Entry 7S4H (electron microscopy, 2.14 A resolution); this record covers chains J and K of the 9 polymer chains in the assembly.

Chain J:
Name: Particulate methane monooxygenase beta subunit
From: Methylococcus capsulatus str. Bath
Notes: EC 1.14.18.3
UniProtKB: Q607G3 (PMOA_METCA); numbering as in UniProt (aligned over 1-247)
Amino-acid sequence (247 residues; numbered 1 to 247; the number before each row is that of its first residue):
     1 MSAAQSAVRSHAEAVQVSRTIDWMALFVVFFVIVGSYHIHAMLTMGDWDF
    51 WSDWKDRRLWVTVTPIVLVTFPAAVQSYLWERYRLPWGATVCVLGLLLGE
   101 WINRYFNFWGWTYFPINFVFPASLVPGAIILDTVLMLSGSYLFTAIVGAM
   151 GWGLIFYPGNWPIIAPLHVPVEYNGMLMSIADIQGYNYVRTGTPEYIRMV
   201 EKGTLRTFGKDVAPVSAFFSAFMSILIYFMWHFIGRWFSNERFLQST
Not modelled in the structure: 1-6
Residues lining bound ligands:
  - 1,2-didecanoyl-sn-glycero-3-phosphocholine (P1O), molecule 1: Ser138, Gly139, Ser140, Phe143
  - 1,2-didecanoyl-sn-glycero-3-phosphocholine (P1O), molecule 2: Ser140, Leu142, Phe143, Ile146
  - 1,2-didecanoyl-sn-glycero-3-phosphocholine (P1O), molecule 3: Tyr141, Leu142, Phe229, His232, Phe233, Arg236
  - 1,2-didecanoyl-sn-glycero-3-phosphocholine (P1O), molecule 4: Trp237, Arg242, Phe243, Leu244, Gln245, Ser246, Thr247
  - diundecyl phosphatidyl choline (PLC), molecule 1: Thr44, Val67, Met199, Met223
  - diundecyl phosphatidyl choline (PLC), molecule 2: Trp48, Leu59, Val63, Ile66, Val67, Thr70, Met199, Phe219, Phe222, Met223, Leu226, Ile227
  - diundecyl phosphatidyl choline (PLC), molecule 3: Arg57, Ile130, Gly151, Leu154, Ile155, Tyr157, Pro158, Trp161, Ala213, Pro214, Ala217, Phe218
  - diundecyl phosphatidyl choline (PLC), molecule 4: Gly209, Lys210, Asp211, Pro214, Val215, Phe218
  - diundecyl phosphatidyl choline (PLC), molecule 5: Lys210, Pro214, Phe218

Chain K:
Name: Ammonia monooxygenase/methane monooxygenase, subunit C family protein
From: Methylococcus capsulatus str. Bath
Notes: EC 1.14.13.25
UniProtKB: Q603F1 (Q603F1_METCA); residues 30-289 here correspond to UniProt positions 1-260 (UniProt number = residue number - 29)
Amino-acid sequence (260 residues; row label = number of the first residue in the row):
    30 MAATTIGGAAAAEAPLLDKKWLTFALAIYTVFYLWVRWYEGVYGWSAGLD
    80 SFAPEFETYWMNFLYTEIVLEIVTASILWGYLWKTRDRNLAALTPREELR
   130 RNFTHLVWLVAYAWAIYWGASYFTEQDGTWHQTIVRDTDFTPSHIIEFYL
   180 SYPIYIITGFAAFIYAKTRLPFFAKGISLPYLVLVVGPFMILPNVGLNEW
   230 GHTFWFMEELFVAPLHYGFVIFGWLALAVMGTLTQTFYSFAQGGLGQSLC
   280 EAVDEGLIAK
Not modelled in the structure: 30-44, 281-289
Bound ions: Cu ion: Asn227, His231
Residues lining bound ligands:
  - 1,2-dihexanoyl-sn-glycero-3-phosphocholine (HXG), molecule 1: Leu63, Arg66, Trp67, Trp143, Tyr146, Trp147, Tyr151
  - 1,2-dihexanoyl-sn-glycero-3-phosphocholine (HXG), molecule 2: Trp234, Phe235, Met236, Glu237, Pro243, Tyr246
  - 1,2-didecanoyl-sn-glycero-3-phosphocholine (P1O), molecule 1: Trp50, Phe53, Ala54, Ile57, Tyr58, Leu107, Tyr110, Leu111, Thr114, Arg130, Thr133, Val136, Trp137, Ala140, Ile183, Ile186, Thr187, Tyr194, Arg198
  - 1,2-didecanoyl-sn-glycero-3-phosphocholine (P1O), molecule 2: Ser105, Trp108, Gly109, Trp112, Phe189, Phe192, Ile193, Lys196, Ile206, Leu211, Phe218
  - 1,2-didecanoyl-sn-glycero-3-phosphocholine (P1O), molecule 3: Leu208, Leu211, Val212, Val215, Leu254
  - diundecyl phosphatidyl choline (PLC), molecule 1: Ile57, Val60, Phe61, Trp64, Trp67, Tyr68, Tyr72, Tyr88, Asn91, Phe92, Thr95, Glu96, Leu99, Glu100, Thr103, Leu179, Ile183, Ile186
  - diundecyl phosphatidyl choline (PLC), molecule 2: Ser80, Phe81, Phe85, Met90, Leu93, Tyr94, Ile97, Val98, Thr167, Asp168, Phe169, Tyr178, Leu221, Pro222, Val224, Gly225, Glu228
  - diundecyl phosphatidyl choline (PLC), molecule 3: Ile97, Glu100, Phe169, Tyr178, Pro182
  - diundecyl phosphatidyl choline (PLC), molecule 4: Leu226, Trp229, Phe233, Trp234, Gly247
  - diundecyl phosphatidyl choline (PLC), molecule 5: Phe235, Glu237, Leu239, Val241, Pro243, Tyr246, Val249, Ile250, Trp253

How chain J and chain K interact:
Residue-residue contacts - 155 pairs, chain J then chain K:
  Ala7(J) - Pro124(K)
  Ala7(J) - Arg125(K)  hydrogen bond (backbone-side chain)
  Ala7(J) - Gly272(K)
  Ala7(J) - Gly273(K)
  Val8(J) - Gly273(K)
  Val8(J) - Gly275(K)
  Arg9(J) - Arg125(K)
  Ser10(J) - Gln276(K)
  His11(J) - Gln276(K)
  His11(J) - Ser277(K)  hydrogen bond
  Glu13(J) - Arg125(K)  salt bridge
  Ala14(J) - Gln276(K)
  Ala14(J) - Ser277(K)
  Val15(J) - Ser277(K)
  Val17(J) - Leu46(K)  hydrophobic
  Val17(J) - Phe132(K)  hydrophobic
  Ser18(J) - Leu278(K)
  Thr20(J) - Phe132(K)
  Ile21(J) - Phe132(K)  hydrophobic
  Ile21(J) - Phe266(K)  hydrophobic
  Ile21(J) - Phe269(K)  hydrophobic
  Met24(J) - Asp47(K)
  Met24(J) - Leu135(K)  hydrophobic
  Met24(J) - Val136(K)  hydrophobic
  Met24(J) - Val139(K)
  Ala25(J) - Phe266(K)  hydrophobic
  Phe27(J) - Leu55(K)  hydrophobic
  Phe27(J) - Val139(K)  hydrophobic
  Phe27(J) - Trp143(K)  hydrophobic
  Val28(J) - Leu138(K)
  Val28(J) - Val139(K)
  Val28(J) - Ala142(K)
  Val28(J) - Val258(K)  hydrophobic
  Val28(J) - Leu262(K)  hydrophobic
  Val29(J) - Leu262(K)  hydrophobic
  Phe31(J) - Ala142(K)
  Phe31(J) - Trp143(K)  hydrophobic
  Phe31(J) - Tyr146(K)  hydrophobic
  Val32(J) - Ala142(K)  hydrophobic
  Val32(J) - Ala255(K)
  Val32(J) - Val258(K)  hydrophobic
  Ile33(J) - Leu256(K)  hydrophobic
  Val34(J) - Tyr146(K)  hydrophobic
  Val34(J) - Ser150(K)
  Gly35(J) - Ala149(K)
  Ser36(J) - Gly252(K)
  Ser36(J) - Ala255(K)
  His38(J) - Ser150(K)  hydrogen bond
  His38(J) - Glu154(K)  salt bridge
  Ile39(J) - Ala149(K)
  Ile39(J) - Thr153(K)
  Ile39(J) - Phe248(K)
  His40(J) - Val249(K)
  His40(J) - Trp253(K)  hydrogen bond
  Met42(J) - Ala149(K)
  Met42(J) - Ser150(K)
  Met42(J) - Thr153(K)
  Met42(J) - Glu154(K)  hydrogen bond (side chain-backbone)
  Met42(J) - Phe240(K)
  Leu43(J) - Phe240(K)
  Leu43(J) - Val241(K)
  Leu43(J) - His245(K)
  Leu43(J) - Tyr246(K)
  Leu43(J) - Phe248(K)  hydrophobic
  Leu43(J) - Val249(K)  hydrophobic
  Thr44(J) - Val241(K)
  Met45(J) - Val241(K)
  Gly46(J) - Val241(K)
  Asp47(J) - Glu238(K)
  Asp47(J) - Leu239(K)
  Asp47(J) - Phe240(K)  hydrogen bond (side chain-backbone)
  Asp47(J) - Val241(K)  hydrogen bond (side chain-backbone)
  Trp48(J) - Val241(K)  hydrophobic
  Phe50(J) - Glu154(K)
  Phe50(J) - Phe240(K)  hydrophobic
  Trp51(J) - Gln161(K)
  Trp54(J) - Leu239(K)  hydrophobic
  Phe71(J) - Trp253(K)
  Phe71(J) - Leu256(K)  hydrophobic
  Ala74(J) - Leu256(K)  hydrophobic
  Val75(J) - Leu256(K)  hydrophobic
  Val75(J) - Met259(K)  hydrophobic
  Tyr78(J) - Met259(K)  hydrogen bond (side chain-backbone)
  Tyr78(J) - Thr263(K)
  Arg82(J) - Tyr267(K)  hydrogen bond
  Tyr83(J) - Phe266(K)
  Gly99(J) - Ser150(K)
  Glu100(J) - Glu154(K)
  Ile102(J) - Tyr146(K)
  Ile102(J) - Tyr151(K)  hydrophobic
  Asn103(J) - Tyr151(K)
  Asn103(J) - Glu154(K)  hydrogen bond
  Asn103(J) - Gln155(K)  hydrogen bond (side chain-backbone)
  Asn103(J) - Thr158(K)
  Arg104(J) - Glu154(K)  salt bridge
  Phe106(J) - Arg66(K)  hydrogen bond (backbone-side chain)
  Phe106(J) - Tyr151(K)
  Asn107(J) - Arg66(K)  hydrogen bond
  Asn107(J) - Tyr151(K)  hydrogen bond
  Asn107(J) - Gln155(K)  hydrogen bond
  Asn107(J) - Thr158(K)
  Phe108(J) - Thr158(K)
  Gly110(J) - Arg66(K)
  Trp111(J) - Arg66(K)
  Trp111(J) - Glu69(K)  hydrogen bond (side chain-backbone)
  Trp111(J) - Gly70(K)
  Trp111(J) - Trp74(K)
  Trp111(J) - Gln155(K)
  Trp111(J) - Trp159(K)  hydrophobic
  Thr112(J) - Thr158(K)  hydrogen bond
  Thr112(J) - Thr162(K)
  Phe114(J) - Thr162(K)
  Arg190(J) - Gln161(K)
  Thr191(J) - Gln161(K)
  Thr191(J) - Thr162(K)  hydrogen bond (side chain-backbone)
  Thr191(J) - Val164(K)
  Gly192(J) - Gln161(K)  hydrogen bond (backbone-backbone)
  Gly192(J) - Ile163(K)
  Gly192(J) - Glu238(K)
  Thr193(J) - Gln161(K)  hydrogen bond
  Ile197(J) - Glu237(K)
  Ile197(J) - Glu238(K)
  Ile197(J) - Leu239(K)  hydrophobic
  Met199(J) - Leu239(K)  hydrophobic
  Trp231(J) - Trp253(K)  hydrophobic
  Trp231(J) - Leu256(K)  hydrophobic
  Gly235(J) - Met259(K)
  Phe238(J) - Trp253(K)
  Phe238(J) - Leu254(K)  hydrophobic
  Phe238(J) - Leu256(K)  hydrophobic
  Phe238(J) - Ala257(K)
  Phe238(J) - Gly260(K)  hydrogen bond (backbone-backbone)
  Ser239(J) - Met259(K)
  Ser239(J) - Gly260(K)
  Asn240(J) - Leu208(K)
  Asn240(J) - Pro209(K)
  Asn240(J) - Gly260(K)
  Glu241(J) - Thr263(K)
  Glu241(J) - Gln264(K)  hydrogen bond (backbone-side chain)
  Glu241(J) - Tyr267(K)
  Arg242(J) - Ser207(K)
  Arg242(J) - Leu208(K)  hydrogen bond (backbone-backbone)
  Arg242(J) - Pro209(K)
  Arg242(J) - Gln264(K)  hydrogen bond (backbone-side chain)
  Phe243(J) - Phe201(K)
  Phe243(J) - Gly205(K)
  Phe243(J) - Ile206(K)
  Phe243(J) - Ser207(K)
  Phe243(J) - Gln264(K)
  Leu244(J) - Gly205(K)
  Leu244(J) - Ile206(K)  hydrogen bond (backbone-backbone)
  Leu244(J) - Leu208(K)  hydrophobic
  Ser246(J) - Ile206(K)
  Thr247(J) - Ile206(K)
  Thr247(J) - Leu211(K)
Interface residues without a listed pair, chain J (75 interface residues in all): Tyr113, Tyr196, Trp237, Gln245
Interface residues without a listed pair, chain K (77 interface residues in all): Gly73, Leu128, Ile145, His160, Ser172, Tyr181, Phe202, Ala203, Lys204, Val212, Leu213

Overview:
75 residues of chain J face 77 of chain K across their interface, with 25 hydrogen bonds and 3 salt bridges.
Polar pairs include Glu13(J)-Arg125(K), His38(J)-Glu154(K) and Arg104(J)-Glu154(K). One
1,2-didecanoyl-sn-glycero-3-phosphocholine molecule and one diundecyl phosphatidyl choline molecule are bound
between chain J and chain K.
Chain J is Particulate methane monooxygenase beta subunit and chain K is Ammonia monooxygenase/methane
monooxygenase, subunit C family protein, both from Methylococcus capsulatus str. Bath; the structure, CryoEM
structure of Methylococcus capsulatus (Bath) pMMO in a native lipid nanodisc at 2.14 Angstrom resolution, was
determined by electron microscopy (same publication as 7S4I, 7S4J, 7S4K, 7S4L, 7S4M, 7T4O and 7T4P).
